PDB entry 3G6H | X-ray diffraction, 2.35 A resolution | chain A

# Chain A
Name: Proto-oncogene tyrosine-protein kinase Src
Organism: Gallus gallus
Notes: EC 2.7.10.2; fragment: Protein kinase Domain
UniProtKB: P00523 (SRC_CHICK); residues 251-533 here = UniProt positions 251-533
Sequence (286 residues; each row starts with the number of its first residue):
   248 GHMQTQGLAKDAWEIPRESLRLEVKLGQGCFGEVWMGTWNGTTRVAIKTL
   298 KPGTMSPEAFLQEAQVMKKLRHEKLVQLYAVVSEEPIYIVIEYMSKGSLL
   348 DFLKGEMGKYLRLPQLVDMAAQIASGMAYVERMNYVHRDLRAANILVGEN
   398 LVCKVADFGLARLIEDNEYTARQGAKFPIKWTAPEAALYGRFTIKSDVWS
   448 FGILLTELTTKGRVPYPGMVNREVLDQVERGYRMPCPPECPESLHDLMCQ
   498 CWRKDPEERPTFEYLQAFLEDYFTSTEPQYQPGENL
Unresolved in the structure: 248-257, 413-422
Construct notes: expression tag (248-250); engineered mutation Ile-338 (Thr in P00523)
Curated features (UniProtKB/Swiss-Prot):
  - active site: Asp-386 (Proton acceptor)
  - binding site (ATP): Leu-273 to Val-281, Lys-295
  - modified residue: Tyr-416 (Phosphotyrosine), Tyr-436 (Phosphotyrosine), Cys-498 (S-nitrosocysteine), Tyr-527 (Phosphotyrosine)
  - mutagenesis: Cys-498 (C498A: Significant reduction in S-nitrosylation), Tyr-527 (Y527F: Constitutively active)

# In short
From UniProt: active-site residue Asp-386, 10 ATP-binding residues and 2 mutagenesis sites.
Chain A is Proto-oncogene tyrosine-protein kinase Src (Gallus gallus); the structure, Src Thr338Ile inhibited
in the DFG-Asp-Out conformation, was determined by X-ray diffraction (same publication as 3G6G).
